Entry 3RO0 (X-ray diffraction, 1.50 A resolution); this record covers chains C and D of the 4 polymer chains in the assembly.

[Chain C (and D)]
Name: Pyrrolidone-carboxylate peptidase
Source organism: Bacillus amyloliquefaciens
Notes: EC 3.4.19.3; chain D of this document is another copy of the same molecule, construct and numbering; everything in this record applies to it too
UniProtKB: P46107 (PCP_BACAM); residue numbers follow UniProt; this construct covers 1-215
Chain sequence (223 residues; each row starts with the number of its first residue):
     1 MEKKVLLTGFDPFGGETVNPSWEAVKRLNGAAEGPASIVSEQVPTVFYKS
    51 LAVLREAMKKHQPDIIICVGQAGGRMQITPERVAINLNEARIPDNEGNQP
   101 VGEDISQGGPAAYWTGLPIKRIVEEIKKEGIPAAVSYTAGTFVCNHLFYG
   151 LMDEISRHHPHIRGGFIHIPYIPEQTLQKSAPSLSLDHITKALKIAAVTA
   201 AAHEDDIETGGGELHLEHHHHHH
Not modelled in the structure: 208-223 (chain D: 1, 208-223)
Sequence notes: engineered mutation Met58 (Ile in P46107), Ala202 (Val in P46107); expression tag (216-223)
Metal / ion sites: Pt ion near Cys144 (its only coordinating residue here)
Small-molecule neighbours: TPT (2,2':6',2''-TERPYRIDINE PLATINUM(II) Chloride): Phe10, Phe13, Asn19, Thr45, Gln71, Ala139, Gly140, Phe142, Cys144, His168
Curated features (UniProtKB/Swiss-Prot):
  - active site: Glu81, Cys144, His168
  - mutagenesis: Cys68 (C68S: No loss of activity), Cys144 (C144S: Loss of activity)

[Chain C / chain D interface]
Pairs across the interface - 28 pairs, chain C then chain D:
  Met76(C) with Ala181(D), hydrophobic; Pro182(D)
  Gln77(C) with Ser180(D)
  Lys127(C) with Leu177(D)
  Gly130(C) with Pro173(D); Glu174(D); Leu177(D)
  Ile131(C) with Leu177(D)
  Pro132(C) with Pro173(D); Thr176(D); Leu177(D)
  Pro173(C) with Gly130(D); Pro132(D); His188(D)
  Glu174(C) with Gly130(D)
  Thr176(C) with Pro132(D)
  Leu177(C) with Lys127(D); Gly130(D); Ile131(D); Pro132(D)
  Ser180(C) with Met76(D); Gln77(D)
  Ala181(C) with Met76(D), hydrogen bond (backbone-side chain)
  Pro182(C) with Met76(D), hydrophobic
  Ser183(C) with Ser183(D)
  Ser185(C) with His188(D)
  His188(C) with Pro173(D); Ser185(D)
Other interface residues (no listed pair), chain C (17 interface residues in all): Leu184
Other interface residues (no listed pair), chain D (17 interface residues in all): Leu184

[Summary]
The chain C/chain D interface involves 17 residues from each chain, with 1 hydrogen bond. Its one
hydrogen-bonded contact is Ala181(C)-Met76(D). Ligands of chain C: compound TPT. UniProt lists 3 active-site
residues and 2 mutagenesis sites on chain C.
Both chains are Pyrrolidone-carboxylate peptidase (Bacillus amyloliquefaciens). Entry 3RO0 (Crystal structure
of Bacillus amyloliquefaciens pyroglutamyl peptidase I and terpyridine platinum(II)) was determined by X-ray
diffraction (same publication as 3RNZ and 3RO1).
